PDB entry 5L5D | X-ray diffraction, 2.80 A resolution | chains R and S of the 28 polymer chains in the assembly

[Chain R]
Name: Proteasome subunit alpha type-5
Organism: Saccharomyces cerevisiae (strain ATCC 204508 / S288c)
Notes: EC 3.4.25.1
UniProtKB: P32379 (PSA5_YEAST); residues -7 to 252 here correspond to UniProt positions 1-260 (UniProt number = residue number + 8)
Chain sequence (260 residues; numbered -7 to 252; the number before each row is that of its first residue; numbers below 1 keep their minus sign (Met-7 is residue -7)):
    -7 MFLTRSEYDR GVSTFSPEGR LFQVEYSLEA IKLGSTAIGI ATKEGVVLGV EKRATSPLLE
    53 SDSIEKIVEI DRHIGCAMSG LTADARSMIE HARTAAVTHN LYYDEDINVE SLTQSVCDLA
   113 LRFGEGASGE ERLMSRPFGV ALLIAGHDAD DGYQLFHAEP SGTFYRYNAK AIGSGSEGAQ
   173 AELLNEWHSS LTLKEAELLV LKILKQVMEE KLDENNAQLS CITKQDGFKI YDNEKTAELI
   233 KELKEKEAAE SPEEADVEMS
Not modelled in the structure: -7 to 0, 118-124, 243-252

[Chain S]
Name: Proteasome subunit alpha type-6
Organism: Saccharomyces cerevisiae (strain ATCC 204508 / S288c)
Notes: EC 3.4.25.1
UniProtKB: P40302 (PSA6_YEAST); residues 0-233 here correspond to UniProt positions 1-234 (UniProt number = residue number + 1)
Chain sequence (234 residues; numbered 0 to 233; the number before each row is that of its first residue; numbering starts at 0):
     0 MFRNNYDGDT VTFSPTGRLF QVEYALEAIK QGSVTVGLRS NTHAVLVALK RNADELSSYQ
    60 KKIIKCDEHM GLSLAGLAPD ARVLSNYLRQ QCNYSSLVFN RKLAVERAGH LLCDKAQKNT
   120 QSYGGRPYGV GLLIIGYDKS GAHLLEFQPS GNVTELYGTA IGARSQGAKT YLERTLDTFI
   180 KIDGNPDELI KAGVEAISQS LRDESLTVDN LSIAIVGKDT PFTIYDGEAV AKYI
Not modelled in the structure: 0-2
Curated features (UniProtKB/Swiss-Prot):
  - modified residue: Ser13 (Phosphoserine)
  - cross-link: Lys190 (Glycyl lysine isopeptide (Lys-Gly) (interchain with G-Cter in ubiquitin))

[How chain R and chain S interact]
Contacting residue pairs - 46 pairs, chain R then chain S:
  Arg2(R) - Gly7(S)
  Ser5(R) - Arg125(S)
  Thr6(R) - Gly7(S)
  Thr6(R) - Gln20(S)
  Phe7(R) - Gln20(S)  hydrogen bond (backbone-side chain)
  Phe7(R) - Tyr23(S)
  Phe7(R) - Ala24(S)  hydrophobic
  Phe7(R) - Leu76(S)  hydrophobic
  Phe7(R) - Arg125(S)
  Phe7(R) - Pro126(S)
  Phe7(R) - Gly128(S)
  Ser8(R) - Tyr23(S)
  Pro9(R) - Tyr23(S)  hydrophobic
  Pro9(R) - Glu26(S)
  Glu10(R) - Glu26(S)
  Glu10(R) - Gln30(S)
  Gly11(R) - Tyr23(S)
  Gly11(R) - Ala27(S)
  Leu13(R) - Arg125(S)
  Gln106(R) - Arg81(S)  hydrogen bond
  Asp110(R) - Arg81(S)  salt bridge
  Leu113(R) - Pro78(S)  hydrophobic
  Leu113(R) - Asp79(S)
  Leu113(R) - Arg125(S)
  Ser153(R) - Pro78(S)
  Gly154(R) - Pro78(S)
  Thr155(R) - Gln59(S)
  Phe156(R) - Gln59(S)
  Tyr157(R) - Arg50(S)
  Tyr157(R) - Ala52(S)
  Tyr157(R) - Ser56(S)
  Tyr157(R) - Ser57(S)
  Tyr157(R) - Gln59(S)
  Arg158(R) - Ser56(S)
  Arg158(R) - Ser57(S)  hydrogen bond (backbone-backbone)
  Tyr159(R) - Ala52(S)
  Tyr159(R) - Asp53(S)
  Tyr159(R) - Leu55(S)
  Tyr159(R) - Ser56(S)
  Asn160(R) - Leu55(S)  hydrogen bond (backbone-backbone)
  Ala161(R) - Leu55(S)
  Gln172(R) - Asp53(S)  hydrogen bond
  Gln172(R) - Leu55(S)
  Leu176(R) - Glu54(S)
  Leu176(R) - Leu55(S)  hydrophobic
  Trp179(R) - Leu55(S)  hydrophobic
Also at the interface, not in a pair above, chain R (27 interface residues in all): Gly3, Glu117, Leu175
Also at the interface, not in a pair above, chain S (25 interface residues in all): Asp6, Asn51, Gly123

[Overview]
27 residues of chain R and 25 residues of chain S are in contact, with 5 hydrogen bonds and 1 salt bridge.
Polar contacts include Asp110(R)-Arg81(S), Phe7(R)-Gln20(S) and Gln106(R)-Arg81(S).
Chain R is Proteasome subunit alpha type-5 and chain S is Proteasome subunit alpha type-6, both from
Saccharomyces cerevisiae (strain ATCC 204508 / S288c); the structure, Yeast 20S proteasome with human beta5i
(1-138) and human beta6 (97-111; 118-133) in complex with ONX ..., was determined by X-ray diffraction (same
publication as 5L52, 5L54, 5L55, 5L5A, 5L5B, 5L5E and 30 further entries).
